Entry 6U8P (X-ray diffraction, 3.05 A resolution); this record covers chains C and D of the 6 polymer chains in the assembly.

Chain C:
Protein: DNA (cytosine-5)-methyltransferase 3-like
From: Homo sapiens
Reference sequence: Q9UJW3 (DNM3L_HUMAN); residue numbers follow UniProt; this construct covers 178-386
Amino-acid sequence (209 residues; numbered 178 to 386; the number before each row is that of its first residue):
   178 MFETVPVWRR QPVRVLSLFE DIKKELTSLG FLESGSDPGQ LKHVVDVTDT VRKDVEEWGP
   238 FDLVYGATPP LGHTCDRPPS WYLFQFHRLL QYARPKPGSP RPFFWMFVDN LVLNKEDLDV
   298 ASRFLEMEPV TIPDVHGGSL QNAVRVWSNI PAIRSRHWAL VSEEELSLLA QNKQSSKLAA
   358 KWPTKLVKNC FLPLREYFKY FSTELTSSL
Unresolved in the structure: 178, 311-319, 349-360, 380-386
UniProt features mapped onto this chain:
  - mutagenesis: Phe261 (F261A: Loss of binding to DNMT3A)

Chain D:
Protein: DNA (cytosine-5)-methyltransferase 3B
From: Homo sapiens
Notes: EC 2.1.1.37
Reference sequence: Q9UBC3 (DNM3B_HUMAN); residues 563-853 here = UniProt positions 563-853
Amino-acid sequence (291 residues; each row starts with the number of its first residue):
   563 LYPAIPAARR RPIRVLSLFD GIATGYLVLK ELGIKVGKYV ASEVCEESIA VGTVKHEGNI
   623 KYVNDVRNIT KKNIEEWGPF DLVIGGSPCN DLSNVNPARK GLYEGTGRLF FEFYHLLNYS
   683 RPKEGDDRPF FWMFENVVAM KVGDKRDISR FLECNPVMID AIKVSAAHRA RYFWGNLPGM
   743 NRPVIASKND KLELQDCLEY NRIAKLKKVQ TITTKSNSIK QGKNQLFPVV MNGKEDVLWC
   803 TELERIFGFP VHYTDVSNMG RGARQKLLGR SWSVPVIRHL FAPLKDYFAC E
Ligand contacts:
  - Mg2+ (MG): Cys716, Asn717, Val719, Phe735, Gly737, Met742
  - S-adenosylhomocysteine (SAH): Phe581, Asp582, Gly583, Ile584, Thr586, Ser604, Glu605, Val606, Cys607, Ser610, Asp627, Val628, Arg629, Gly648, Ser649, Pro650, Leu671, Arg832, Ser833, Trp834
UniProt features mapped onto this chain:
  - active site: Cys651
  - binding site (S-adenosyl-L-methionine): Asp582 to Thr586, Glu605, Asp627 to Arg629, Arg832 to Trp834
  - cross-link: Lys617 (Glycyl lysine isopeptide (Lys-Gly) (interchain with G-Cter in SUMO2))
  - natural variant: Ala585 (A585T: In ICF1; A585V: In ICF1), Ala603 (A603T: In ICF1), Val606 (V606A: In ICF1), Gly663 (G663S: In ICF1), Leu664 (L664P: In ICF1), Pro691 (P691L: In FSHD4), Val699 (V699G: In ICF1), Val726 (V726G: In ICF1), Ala766 (A766P: In ICF1), Glu806 (E806ESTP: In ICF1), His814 (H814R: In ICF1), Asp817 (D817G: In ICF1), 3 further natural variant entries in UniProt
From the paper describing this entry:
  - binding site for CpGpA DNA: Cys651, Asn652, Ser655, Gln772 to Val791
  - catalytic residues: Cys651
  - binding site for CpGpA DNA: Val657, Pro659, Asn779, Lys782, Arg823, Gly824
  - mutagenesis - S655A, V657G, N658S, P659A, T775A, T776A, K782A, R823P: decreased catalytic activity
  - disease-associated variants - N658S, R823P: decreased catalytic activity
  - mutagenesis - N656I (2.6- and 1.4-fold): decreased catalytic activity on CpA/CpG
  - specificity-determining residues: Asn656, Lys777, Asn779, Gly822, Gly824, Lys828
  - mutagenesis - K777A: increased catalytic activity on CGT
  - mutagenesis - K777A: increased catalytic activity on CGA
  - mutagenesis - N779A: decreased catalytic activity on CGA
  - mutagenesis - N779A: unchanged catalytic activity on CGT

Interface between chain C and chain D:
Residue-residue contacts (33):
  Thr225(C) with Arg708(D); Asp709(D); Arg712(D), hydrogen bond (backbone-side chain)
  Asp226(C) with Arg712(D), salt bridge
  Thr227(C) with Arg712(D)
  Arg229(C) with Glu715(D), salt bridge
  Pro255(C) with Glu666(D)
  Pro256(C) with Glu666(D)
  Ser257(C) with Tyr665(D), hydrogen bond (side chain-backbone); Glu666(D); Arg670(D)
  Trp258(C) with Tyr665(D)
  Phe261(C) with Tyr665(D), hydrophobic; Phe673(D), hydrophobic; Phe713(D)
  Gln262(C) with Tyr665(D); Phe713(D)
  His264(C) with Tyr676(D), hydrogen bond
  Arg265(C) with Tyr676(D); Arg712(D), hydrogen bond (side chain-backbone); Phe713(D)
  Tyr269(C) with Arg712(D), hydrogen bond (side chain-backbone); Glu715(D)
  Pro274(C) with Glu686(D)
  Asp294(C) with Arg670(D), salt bridge
  Arg300(C) with Arg629(D), hydrogen bond (side chain-backbone); Glu674(D), salt bridge; His677(D)
  Phe301(C) with Phe673(D); Glu674(D); His677(D)
  Glu303(C) with Lys633(D), salt bridge; Tyr681(D), hydrogen bond
Other interface residues (no listed pair), chain C (23 interface residues in all): Val228, Gln268, Lys273, Glu293, Val297
Other interface residues (no listed pair), chain D (17 interface residues in all): Asn680

Overview:
The interface between chain C and chain D involves 23 residues on one side and 17 on the other, with 7
hydrogen bonds and 5 salt bridges. Among the polar pairs are Asp226(C)-Arg712(D), Arg229(C)-Glu715(D) and
Asp294(C)-Arg670(D). The paper reports the catalytic residue Cys651(D); S655A, V657G and N658S of chain D,
among others, reduce catalytic activity; 11 substitutions were tested in all.
Here chain C is DNA (cytosine-5)-methyltransferase 3-like and chain D is DNA (cytosine-5)-methyltransferase
3B, both from Homo sapiens. Entry 6U8P (Crystal structure of DNMT3B-DNMT3L in complex with CpGpA DNA) was
determined by X-ray diffraction (same publication as 6U8V, 6U8W and 6U8X).
